PDB entry 1SYQ | X-ray diffraction, 2.42 A resolution | chains A and B

Chain A:
Name: vinculin isoform VCL
From: Homo sapiens
Reference sequence: P18206 (VINC_HUMAN); numbering as in UniProt (aligned over 1-258)
Chain sequence (264 residues; row label = number of the first residue in the row; numbers below 1 keep their minus sign (His-5 is residue -5)):
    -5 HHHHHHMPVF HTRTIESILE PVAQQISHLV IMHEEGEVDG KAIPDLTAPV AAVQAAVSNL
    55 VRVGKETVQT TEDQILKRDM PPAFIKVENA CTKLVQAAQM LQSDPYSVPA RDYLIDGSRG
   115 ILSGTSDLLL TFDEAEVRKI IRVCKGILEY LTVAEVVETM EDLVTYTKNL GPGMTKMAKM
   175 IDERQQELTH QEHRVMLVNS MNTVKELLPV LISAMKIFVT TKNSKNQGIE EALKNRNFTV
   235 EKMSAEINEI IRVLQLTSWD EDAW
Disordered / not traced: -5 to -1
Differences from the reference sequence: expression tag (-5 to 0)
Curated features (UniProtKB/Swiss-Prot):
  - modified residue: Ser97 (Phosphoserine), Lys173 (N6-acetyllysine)

Chain B:
Name: Talin 1
Reference sequence: Q9Y490 (TLN1_HUMAN); residue numbers follow UniProt; this construct covers 607-631
Chain sequence (25 residues; numbered 607 to 631; the number before each row is that of its first residue):
   607 PLLQAAKGLA GAVSELLRSA QPASA
Curated features (UniProtKB/Swiss-Prot):
  - modified residue: Ser620 (Phosphoserine)

How chain A and chain B interact:
Residue-residue contacts - 48 pairs, chain A then chain B:
  Thr8(A) with Leu609(B)
  Ile12(A) with Ala612(B); Lys613(B); Ala616(B)
  Val16(A) with Ala616(B), hydrophobic; Ser620(B)
  Gln19(A) with Ser620(B), hydrogen bond (side chain-backbone); Leu623(B); Arg624(B)
  Ile20(A) with Leu623(B), hydrophobic
  His22(A) with Gln627(B)
  Leu23(A) with Leu623(B), hydrophobic
  Met26(A) with Gln627(B); Pro628(B); Ala631(B)
  Lys35(A) with Pro628(B)
  Ala36(A) with Pro628(B)
  Ile37(A) with Ala626(B)
  Pro38(A) with Ser625(B); Ala626(B); Gln627(B)
  Leu40(A) with Ser625(B); Ala626(B), hydrophobic
  Pro43(A) with Leu622(B), hydrophobic
  Val44(A) with Leu622(B), hydrophobic
  Val47(A) with Leu615(B), hydrophobic; Ala618(B); Leu622(B), hydrophobic
  Ala50(A) with Gly614(B); Leu615(B), hydrophobic
  Val51(A) with Leu615(B), hydrophobic
  Asn53(A) with Ala611(B)
  Leu54(A) with Leu608(B), hydrophobic; Ala611(B), hydrophobic; Leu615(B), hydrophobic
  Val57(A) with Pro607(B); Leu608(B)
  Met74(A) with Leu608(B), hydrophobic
  Leu88(A) with Leu622(B), hydrophobic
  Leu108(A) with Ala626(B), hydrophobic
  Ser112(A) with Leu623(B)
  Ile115(A) with Leu615(B), hydrophobic; Val619(B), hydrophobic
  Thr119(A) with Ala612(B); Leu615(B)
  Leu123(A) with Ala612(B), hydrophobic
  Phe126(A) with Leu608(B), hydrophobic; Leu609(B), hydrophobic
Other interface residues (no listed pair), chain A (34 interface residues in all): Leu13, Val32, Ala46, Gly58, Leu122
Other interface residues (no listed pair), chain B (22 interface residues in all): Glu621, Ala629

Overview:
The interface between chain A and chain B involves 34 residues on one side and 22 on the other; the contacts
include 1 hydrogen bond. The hydrogen-bonded pair is Gln19(A)-Ser620(B).
Here chain A is vinculin isoform VCL (Homo sapiens) and chain B is Talin 1. Entry 1SYQ (Human vinculin head
domain VH1, residues 1-258, in complex with human talin's vinculin binding site 1 ...) was determined by X-ray
diffraction.
